PDB entry 7ZJQ | X-ray diffraction, 2.10 A resolution | chain A

== Chain A ==
Name: Transcriptional enhancer factor TEF-5
Source organism: Homo sapiens
Reference sequence: Q99594 (TEAD3_HUMAN); numbering as in UniProt (aligned over 216-435)
Amino-acid sequence (220 residues; numbered 216 to 435; the number before each row is that of its first residue):
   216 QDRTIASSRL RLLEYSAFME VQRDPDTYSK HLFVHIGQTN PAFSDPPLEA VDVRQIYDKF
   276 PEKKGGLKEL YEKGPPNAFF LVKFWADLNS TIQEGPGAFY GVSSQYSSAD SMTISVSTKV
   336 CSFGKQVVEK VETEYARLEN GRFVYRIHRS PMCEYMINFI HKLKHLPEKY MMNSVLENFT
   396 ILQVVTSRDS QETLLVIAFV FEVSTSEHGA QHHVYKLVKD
Not modelled in the structure: 216-218, 254-259, 435
Modified positions: C336 (S-oxy cysteine; CSX)
Small-molecule neighbours: JIK (1-cyclopentylpyrazolo[3,4-b]pyridine-5-carboxylic acid): Y230, A232, F248, V249, A301, L303, V317, T333, K345, M367, M371, I375, L378, L391, F394, I396, F416

== Summary ==
Ligands of chain A: compound JIK.
Chain A is Transcriptional enhancer factor TEF-5 (Homo sapiens); the structure, Human TEAD3 in complex with
1-Cyclopentyl-1H-pyrazolo[3,4-b]pyridine-5-carboxylic acid, was determined by X-ray diffraction (same
publication as 7ZJP).
